5FM6 - chains A and B; structure by X-ray diffraction, 3.00 A resolution.

[Chain A]
Molecule: RVB1
Source organism: Chaetomium thermophilum
Reference sequence: G0RYI5 (G0RYI5_CHATD); residues 1-462 here = UniProt positions 1-462
Sequence (464 residues; row label = number of the first residue in the row; numbers below 1 keep their minus sign (Gly-1 is residue -1)):
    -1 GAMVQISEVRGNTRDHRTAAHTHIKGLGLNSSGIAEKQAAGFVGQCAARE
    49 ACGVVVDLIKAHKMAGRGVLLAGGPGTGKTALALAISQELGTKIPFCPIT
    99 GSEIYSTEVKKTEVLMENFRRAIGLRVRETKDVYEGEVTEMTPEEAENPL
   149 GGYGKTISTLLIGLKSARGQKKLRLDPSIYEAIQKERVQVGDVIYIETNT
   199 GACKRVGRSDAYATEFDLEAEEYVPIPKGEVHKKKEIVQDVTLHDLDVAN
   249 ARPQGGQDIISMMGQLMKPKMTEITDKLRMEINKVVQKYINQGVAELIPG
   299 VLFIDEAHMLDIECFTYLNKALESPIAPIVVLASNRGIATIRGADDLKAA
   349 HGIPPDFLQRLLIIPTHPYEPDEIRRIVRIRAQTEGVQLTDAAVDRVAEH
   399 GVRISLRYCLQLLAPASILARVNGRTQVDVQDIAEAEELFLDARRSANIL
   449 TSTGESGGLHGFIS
Not modelled in the structure: -1 to 2, 141-156, 199-204, 451-462
Construct notes: expression tag (-1 to 0)
Modified residues: Mse1 (selenomethionine); Mse62, Mse114, Mse139, Mse260, Mse261, Mse265, Mse269, Mse278, Mse307 (selenomethionine; parent Met)
Small-molecule neighbours: ADP (adenosine-5'-diphosphate): Ala18, His19, His21, Ile22, Gly39, Phe40, Val41, Gly42, Gln43, Gly72, Pro73, Gly74, Thr75, Gly76, Lys77, Thr78, Ala79, Asp303, Tyr367, Ile375, Arg379, Leu404, Arg405, Leu408
From the paper describing this entry:
  - binding site for ADP: Lys77
  - self-association interface (contacts with another copy of this molecule): Leu173 to Arg185, Asp208 to Tyr221

[Chain B]
Molecule: RVB2
Source organism: Chaetomium thermophilum
Reference sequence: G0RYC2 (G0RYC2_CHATD); numbering as in UniProt (aligned over 1-488)
Sequence (490 residues; row label = number of the first residue in the row; numbers below 1 keep their minus sign (Gly-1 is residue -1)):
    -1 GAMAAPLVTSVTETKELRGLNLIAAHSHIRGLGVDADTLEPRPSSQGLVG
    49 QEKARKAAAVVLEMIKQGKIAGRAVLIAGPPSTGKTAIAMGMAQSLGQDV
    99 PFTTLAASEIFSLEMSKTEALTQAFRKSIGVRIKEESEIMEGEVVEIQID
   149 RSVTGGAKQGKLTIKTTDMEAIYDMGSKMIDAMTKERVMAGDIISIDKSS
   199 GKITKLGRSYARSRDYDAMGVDTKFLQCPEGELQKRKEVVHTVSLHEIDV
   249 INSRTQGFLALFSGDTGEIRSEIRDQINTKVAEWKEEGKAEIVPGVLFID
   299 EVHMLDIECFSYINRALESDLAPIVIMASNRGVSRIRGTDYKSPHGLPLD
   349 FLDRVVIINTHPYTPDELRQILSIRAQEEEVDLTPDALALLTKIGQEAGL
   399 RYASNLITTSQLIAAKRRAKQVGVEDVQRSFKLFYDPARSVRFVQESEKR
   449 LIGNDGVVDFSYQGAAEAAAPTLPAAAPVDPVGGEKMDMS
Not modelled in the structure: -1 to 7, 15-25, 150-157, 211-220, 456-488
Construct notes: expression tag (-1 to 0)
Modified residues: Mse1, Mse217, Mse485, Mse487 (selenomethionine); Mse62, Mse88, Mse90, Mse113, Mse138, Mse167, Mse173, Mse177, Mse181, Mse187, Mse302, Mse325 (selenomethionine; parent Met)
From the paper describing this entry:
  - binding site for phosphate ion: Asp298, Arg399
  - conformationally variable residues (side-chain flip): Asp298, Arg399

[Chain A / chain B interface]
Contacting residue pairs (76):
  Ser29(A) with Lys414(B)
  Ser30(A) with Lys414(B)
  Gly31(A) with Arg427(B), hydrogen bond (backbone-side chain)
  Ala45(A) with Leu431(B)
  Glu48(A) with Arg427(B), salt bridge
  Ala49(A) with Phe432(B)
  Val52(A) with Phe432(B), hydrophobic
  Val53(A) with Phe432(B), hydrophobic
  Asp55(A) with Lys414(B), salt bridge
  Leu56(A) with Thr406(B); Leu410(B), hydrophobic
  His60(A) with Arg149(B)
  Arg65(A) with Asn403(B); Thr406(B), hydrogen bond
  Ala70(A) with Ser438(B); Phe441(B); Val442(B), hydrophobic
  Gly71(A) with Val442(B)
  Lys108(A) with Leu111(B)
  Thr110(A) with Leu111(B)
  Mse114(A) with Phe260(B); Gly262(B)
  Phe117(A) with Phe260(B), hydrophobic
  Arg118(A) with Phe260(B)
  Ile121(A) with Phe260(B), hydrophobic
  Asp274(A) with Gly262(B)
  Arg277(A) with Gly262(B)
  Asn281(A) with Phe256(B); Leu257(B); Ser261(B)
  Gln285(A) with Phe256(B)
  Leu295(A) with Phe256(B), hydrophobic
  Glu311(A) with Phe109(B); Ser110(B)
  Thr314(A) with Ser106(B), hydrogen bond (side chain-backbone); Glu107(B); Phe109(B), hydrogen bond (side chain-backbone)
  Tyr315(A) with Leu259(B), hydrogen bond (side chain-backbone); Phe260(B)
  Asn317(A) with Glu107(B), hydrogen bond
  Lys318(A) with Glu112(B), salt bridge; Leu259(B)
  Ser322(A) with Leu259(B)
  Ile324(A) with Leu257(B), hydrophobic; Phe260(B)
  Ala325(A) with Phe260(B), hydrophobic
  Asn333(A) with Val442(B)
  Arg334(A) with Val442(B)
  Gly335(A) with Val439(B); Val442(B)
  Ile336(A) with Gln443(B)
  Gly341(A) with Arg335(B), hydrogen bond (backbone-side chain)
  Asp343(A) with Arg333(B), salt bridge; Arg335(B), salt bridge
  Leu345(A) with Mse302(B), hydrophobic; Arg329(B)
  Ala348(A) with Val439(B), hydrophobic
  His349(A) with Ser438(B), hydrogen bond; Val439(B); Val442(B)
  Pro353(A) with Glu299(B)
  Asp354(A) with Ser106(B); Glu107(B); Glu299(B)
  Gln357(A) with Arg399(B); Asn403(B)
  Leu360(A) with Phe432(B), hydrophobic
  Ile361(A) with Phe432(B); Tyr433(B), hydrogen bond (backbone-backbone); Ser438(B)
  Ile362(A) with Phe432(B), hydrophobic
  Pro363(A) with Leu431(B); Tyr433(B), hydrophobic; Phe441(B), hydrophobic
  Thr364(A) with Phe441(B)
  His365(A) with Phe441(B)
Interface residues without a listed pair, chain A (63 interface residues in all): Ala59, Lys61, Glu111, Leu241, Mse278, Val284, Ile288, Ile310, Pro326, Ala342, Leu356, Leu359
Interface residues without a listed pair, chain B (39 interface residues in all): Ala104, Asp263, Thr407, Gln409, Ile411, Asp434, Pro435

[Summary]
63 residues of chain A and 39 residues of chain B are in contact, with 9 hydrogen bonds and 5 salt bridges.
Among the polar pairs are Glu48(A)-Arg427(B), Asp55(A)-Lys414(B) and Lys318(A)-Glu112(B). Chain A binds ADP.
The paper reports a binding site for phosphate ion at Asp298(B) and Arg399(B); a binding site for ADP at
Lys77(A).
Chain A is RVB1 and chain B is RVB2, both from Chaetomium thermophilum; the structure, Double-heterohexameric
rings of full-length Rvb1(ADP)Rvb2(apo), was determined by X-ray diffraction together with 5FM7 from the same
study.
